5AFK - chains A and B of the 5 polymer chains in the assembly; structure by X-ray diffraction, 2.38 A resolution.

[Chain A (and B)]
Molecule: Acetylcholine-binding protein, neuronal acetylcholine receptor subunit alpha-7
Organism: Homo sapiens
Notes: chain B of this document is another copy of the same molecule, construct and numbering; everything in this record applies to it too
Amino-acid sequence (205 residues; row label = number of the first residue in the row; numbering starts at 0):
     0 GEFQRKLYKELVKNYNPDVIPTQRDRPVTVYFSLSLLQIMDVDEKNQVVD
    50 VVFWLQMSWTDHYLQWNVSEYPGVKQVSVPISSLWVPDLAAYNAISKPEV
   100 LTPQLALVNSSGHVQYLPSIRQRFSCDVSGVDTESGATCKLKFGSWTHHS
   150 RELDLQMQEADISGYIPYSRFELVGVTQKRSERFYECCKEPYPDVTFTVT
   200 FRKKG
Disulfide bonds: C125-C138, C186-C187
Glycans and other covalent adducts: N-acetylglucosamine (NAG) linked to N108
Residues lining bound ligands:
  - 5VU (N-(2,4-difluorophenyl)pyrrolidine-1-carboxamide), molecule 1: Q3, L6, Y7, L10, V11, Y14, L63, V76, S77, V78, P79, S82
  - 5VU, molecule 2: Q3, Q75, V76, S77, L104
  - Alpha-Lobeline (L0B), molecule 1: L36, W53, Q55, Q114, L116
  - Alpha-Lobeline (L0B), molecule 2: Y91, S144, W145, Y184, C186, C187, Y191

[Interface between chain A and chain B]
Residue-residue contacts - 48 pairs, chain A then chain B:
  N13(A) with R4(B), hydrogen bond (backbone-side chain)
  Y14(A) with R4(B)
  N15(A) with R4(B); Y7(B)
  D17(A) with Y7(B); S77(B); P79(B)
  V18(A) with Q3(B)
  I19(A) with G0(B)
  T21(A) with G0(B), hydrogen bond (side chain-backbone)
  K44(A) with R169(B)
  N45(A) with Q37(B), hydrogen bond (backbone-side chain); M39(B); D40(B); R169(B), hydrogen bond
  Q46(A) with Q37(B); Y167(B), hydrogen bond (side chain-backbone)
  V47(A) with M39(B), hydrophobic
  Y62(A) with G0(B); E1(B), hydrogen bond; R4(B)
  D87(A) with P102(B); L104(B)
  A89(A) with P102(B)
  A93(A) with L100(B)
  I94(A) with L100(B); R120(B)
  S95(A) with E98(B); L100(B)
  K96(A) with E98(B), hydrogen bond (backbone-side chain); V99(B), hydrogen bond (side chain-backbone); L100(B)
  S124(A) with Q37(B), hydrogen bond; Y167(B), hydrogen bond
  C125(A) with Y167(B)
  D126(A) with Y167(B)
  W145(A) with W53(B); T101(B); P102(B), hydrophobic; L116(B), hydrogen bond (side chain-backbone)
  T146(A) with Q75(B); S77(B), hydrogen bond; L104(B); L106(B)
  H147(A) with S77(B), hydrogen bond
  H148(A) with Q75(B)
  E151(A) with Q75(B), hydrogen bond
  Y191(A) with L106(B)
Interface residues without a listed pair, chain A (30 interface residues in all): R23, L88, R122
Interface residues without a listed pair, chain B (27 interface residues in all): V51, P71, Q103, I165

[Overview]
30 residues of chain A face 27 of chain B across their interface; the contacts include 14 hydrogen bonds.
Polar pairs include N13(A)-R4(B), T21(A)-G0(B) and N45(A)-Q37(B). Bound to chain A: Alpha-Lobeline and
compound 5VU. N-acetylglucosamine is covalently linked to N108(A).
Chain A and chain B are both Acetylcholine-binding protein, neuronal acetylcholine receptor subunit alpha-7
(Homo sapiens); the structure, alpha7-AChBP in complex with lobeline and fragment 2, was determined by X-ray
diffraction together with 5AFH, 5AFJ, 5AFL, 5AFM and 5AFN from the same study.
